Entry 6XFQ (X-ray diffraction, 3.30 A resolution); this record covers chains G and B of the 3 polymer chains in the assembly.

Chain G:
Protein: Platelet glycoprotein Ib alpha chain
Source organism: Homo sapiens
UniProtKB: P07359 (GP1BA_HUMAN); residues 1-305 here correspond to UniProt positions 17-321 (UniProt number = residue number + 16)
Sequence (305 residues; each row starts with the number of its first residue):
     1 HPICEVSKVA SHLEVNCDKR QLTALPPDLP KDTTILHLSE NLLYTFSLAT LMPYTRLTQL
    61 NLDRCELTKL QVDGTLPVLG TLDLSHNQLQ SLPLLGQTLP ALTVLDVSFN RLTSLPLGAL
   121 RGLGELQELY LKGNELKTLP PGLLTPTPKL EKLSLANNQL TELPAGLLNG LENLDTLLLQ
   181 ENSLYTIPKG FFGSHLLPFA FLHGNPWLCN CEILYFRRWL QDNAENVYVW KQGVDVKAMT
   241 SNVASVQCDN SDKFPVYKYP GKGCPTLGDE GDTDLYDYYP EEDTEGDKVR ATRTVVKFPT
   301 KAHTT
Disordered / not traced: 1, 268-278, 286-305
Sequence notes: conflict Gln21 (Asn37 in P07359), Gln159 (Asn175 in P07359)
Cystine bridges: Cys4-Cys17, Cys209-Cys248, Cys211-Cys264

Chain B:
Protein: Snaclec agglucetin subunit beta-2
Source organism: Deinagkistrodon acutus
UniProtKB: Q8AYA3 (SLB2_DEIAC); residues -22 to 126 here correspond to UniProt positions 1-149 (UniProt number = residue number + 23)
Sequence (149 residues; each row starts with the number of its first residue; numbers below 1 keep their minus sign (Met-22 is residue -22)):
   -22 MGRFIFVSFG LLVVFLSLRG TGAGFCCPLR WSSYEGHCYL VVKEKKTWDD AEKFCTEQRK
    38 GGHLVSVHSR EEADFLVHLA YPILDLSLIW MGLSNMWNDC KREWSDGTKL DFKAWAKTSD
    98 CLIGKTDGDN QWLNMDCSKK HYFVCKFKL
Disordered / not traced: -22 to 2
Cystine bridges: Cys4-Cys15, Cys32-Cys122, Cys98-Cys114

How chain G and chain B interact:
Contacting residue pairs - 24 pairs, chain G then chain B:
  Glu151(G) - Lys22(B)  salt bridge
  Glu172(G) - Lys116(B)  hydrogen bond (backbone-side chain)
  Asn173(G) - Lys116(B)  hydrogen bond
  Leu196(G) - Leu110(B)  hydrophobic
  Leu196(G) - Met112(B)  hydrophobic
  Pro198(G) - Lys102(B)  hydrogen bond (backbone-side chain)
  Phe199(G) - Leu63(B)
  Phe199(G) - Ser64(B)
  Phe199(G) - Leu65(B)  hydrophobic
  Glu225(G) - Lys102(B)
  Asn226(G) - Lys102(B)
  Tyr228(G) - Lys102(B)  hydrogen bond
  Tyr228(G) - Asp104(B)  hydrogen bond
  Asp235(G) - His55(B)  salt bridge
  Val236(G) - Val54(B)  hydrophobic
  Val236(G) - His55(B)
  Val236(G) - Tyr58(B)  hydrophobic
  Val236(G) - Thr103(B)
  Val236(G) - Gly105(B)
  Lys237(G) - His55(B)
  Met239(G) - Tyr58(B)
  Met239(G) - Asp104(B)
  Met239(G) - Gly105(B)  hydrogen bond (backbone-backbone)
  Thr240(G) - Gly105(B)
Interface residues without a listed pair, chain G (18 interface residues in all): Thr176, Phe201, Val234, Ser241
Interface residues without a listed pair, chain B (17 interface residues in all): Asp106, Gln108, Asn111

Overview:
18 residues of chain G face 17 of chain B across their interface, with 6 hydrogen bonds and 2 salt bridges.
Among the polar pairs are Glu151(G)-Lys22(B), Asp235(G)-His55(B) and Glu172(G)-Lys116(B).
Chain G is Platelet glycoprotein Ib alpha chain (Homo sapiens) and chain B is Snaclec agglucetin subunit
beta-2 (Deinagkistrodon acutus); the structure, Structure of a novel antithrombotic agent Agkisacucetin in
complex with the platelet glycoprotein Ib receptor, was determined by X-ray diffraction.
